PDB entry 7Y5B | electron microscopy, 4.40 A resolution (low resolution: residue-level contacts below are approximate; hydrogen-bond / salt-bridge calls are withheld) | chains A and F of the 20 polymer chains in the assembly

== Chain A ==
Protein: ATP synthase subunit alpha
From: Mycolicibacterium smegmatis
Notes: EC 7.1.2.2
UniProtKB: A0R202 (ATPA_MYCS2); residue numbers follow UniProt; this construct covers 1-548
Sequence (548 residues; numbered 1 to 548; the number before each row is that of its first residue):
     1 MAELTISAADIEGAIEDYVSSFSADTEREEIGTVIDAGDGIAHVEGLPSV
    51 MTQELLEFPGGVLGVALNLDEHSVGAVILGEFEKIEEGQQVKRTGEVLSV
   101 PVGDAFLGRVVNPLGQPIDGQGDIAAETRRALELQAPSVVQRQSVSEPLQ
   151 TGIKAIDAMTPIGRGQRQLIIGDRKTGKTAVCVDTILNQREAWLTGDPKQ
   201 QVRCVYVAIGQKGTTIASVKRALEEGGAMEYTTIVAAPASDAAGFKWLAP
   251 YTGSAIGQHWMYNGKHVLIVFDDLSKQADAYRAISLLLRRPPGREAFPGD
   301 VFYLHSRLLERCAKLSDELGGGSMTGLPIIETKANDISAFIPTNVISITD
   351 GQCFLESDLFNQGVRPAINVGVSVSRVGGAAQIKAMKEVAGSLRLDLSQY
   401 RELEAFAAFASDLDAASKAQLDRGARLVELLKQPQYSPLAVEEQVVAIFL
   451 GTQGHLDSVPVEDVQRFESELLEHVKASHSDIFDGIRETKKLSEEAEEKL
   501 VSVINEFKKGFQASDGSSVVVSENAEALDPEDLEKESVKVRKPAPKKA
Disordered / not traced: 1-4, 521-548
Residues lining bound ligands: ATP (adenosine-5'-triphosphate): Lys175, Thr176, Gly177, Lys178, Thr179, Ala180, Phe360, Arg365, Gln433, Pro434, Gln435
UniProt features mapped onto this chain:
  - binding site (ATP): Gly172 to Thr179
  - site: Ser373 (Required for activity)

== Chain F ==
Protein: ATP synthase subunit beta
From: Mycolicibacterium smegmatis
Notes: EC 7.1.2.2
UniProtKB: A0R200 (ATPB_MYCS2); residues 2-475 here = UniProt positions 2-475
Sequence (481 residues; numbered -5 to 475; the number before each row is that of its first residue; numbers below 1 keep their minus sign (Met-5 is residue -5)):
    -5 MHHHHHHTATAEKTAGRVVRITGPVVDVEFPRGSVPELFNALHAEITFGA
    45 LAKTLTLEVAQHLGDSLVRCISMQPTDGLVRGVEVTDTGASISVPVGDGV
    95 KGHVFNALGDCLDDPGYGKDFEHWSIHRKPPAFSDLEPRTEMLETGLKVV
   145 DLLTPYVRGGKIALFGGAGVGKTVLIQEMINRIARNFGGTSVFAGVGERT
   195 REGNDLWVELADANVLKDTALVFGQMDEPPGTRMRVALSALTMAEFFRDE
   245 QGQDVLLFIDNIFRFTQAGSEVSTLLGRMPSAVGYQPTLADEMGELQERI
   295 TSTRGRSITSMQAVYVPADDYTDPAPATTFAHLDATTELSRAVFSKGIFP
   345 AVDPLASSSTILDPAIVGDEHYRVAQEVIRILQRYKDLQDIIAILGIDEL
   395 SEEDKQLVNRARRIERFLSQNMMAAEQFTGQPGSTVPLKETIEAFDKLTK
   445 GEFDHLPEQAFFLIGGLDDLAKKAESLGAKL
Disordered / not traced: -5 to 7, 472-475
Sequence notes: initiating methionine (-5); expression tag (-4 to 1)
Metal / ion sites: Mg2+: Thr167 (together with ATP)
Residues lining bound ligands: ATP (adenosine-5'-triphosphate): Gly161, Ala162, Gly163, Val164, Gly165, Lys166, Thr167, Val168, Arg193, Glu196, Phe343, Met416, Ala419, Phe422

== Chain A / chain F interface ==
Contacting residue pairs (26):
  Ile35(A) - Gly58(F)
  Asp36(A) - His56(F)
  Ala37(A) - His56(F)
  Asp39(A) - Gln55(F)
  Asp39(A) - Arg272(F)
  Phe82(A) - Leu32(F)
  Glu83(A) - Phe33(F)
  Glu86(A) - Glu31(F)
  Arg174(A) - Phe324(F)
  Lys212(A) - His326(F)
  Gly213(A) - Phe127(F)
  Gly213(A) - Leu130(F)
  Thr214(A) - Leu130(F)
  Arg221(A) - Pro132(F)
  Ala239(A) - His326(F)
  Ala283(A) - Thr282(F)
  Leu287(A) - Pro281(F)
  Arg289(A) - Gly271(F)
  Arg289(A) - Met273(F)
  Lys333(A) - Thr316(F)
  Asn361(A) - Ile373(F)
  Asn361(A) - Gln377(F)
  Gln362(A) - Arg374(F)
  Gln362(A) - Gln377(F)
  Arg365(A) - Gln370(F)
  Phe409(A) - Asp398(F)
Interface residues without a listed pair, chain A (31 interface residues in all): Ile85, Ile118, Lys175, Ile216, Ser240, Asp279, Arg282, Leu286, Ala296, Gly363
Interface residues without a listed pair, chain F (38 interface residues in all): Pro124, Glu131, Lys155, Pro274, Ser275, Ala276, Ala284, Gly288, Glu292, Leu327, Asp328, Leu349, Ser352, Glu393, Leu394, Ser395

== Overview ==
31 residues of chain A face 38 of chain F across their interface. Bound to chain A: ATP. Chain F binds ATP.
UniProt lists 8 ATP-binding residues on chain A.
Chain A is ATP synthase subunit alpha and chain F is ATP synthase subunit beta, both from Mycolicibacterium
smegmatis; the structure, Cryo-EM structure of F-ATP synthase from Mycolicibacterium smegmatis (rotational
state 1), was determined by electron microscopy, deposited together with 7Y5A, 7Y5C and 7Y5D.
